6YN5 - chains G and I of the 10 polymer chains in the assembly; structure by electron microscopy, 2.70 A resolution.

# Chain G (and I)
Name: Inducible lysine decarboxylase
Source organism: Escherichia coli (strain K12)
Notes: EC 4.1.1.18; chain I of this document is another copy of the same molecule, construct and numbering; everything in this record applies to it too
Reference sequence: P0A9H3 (LDCI_ECOLI); residue numbers follow UniProt; this construct covers 1-711
Amino-acid sequence (711 residues; each row starts with the number of its first residue):
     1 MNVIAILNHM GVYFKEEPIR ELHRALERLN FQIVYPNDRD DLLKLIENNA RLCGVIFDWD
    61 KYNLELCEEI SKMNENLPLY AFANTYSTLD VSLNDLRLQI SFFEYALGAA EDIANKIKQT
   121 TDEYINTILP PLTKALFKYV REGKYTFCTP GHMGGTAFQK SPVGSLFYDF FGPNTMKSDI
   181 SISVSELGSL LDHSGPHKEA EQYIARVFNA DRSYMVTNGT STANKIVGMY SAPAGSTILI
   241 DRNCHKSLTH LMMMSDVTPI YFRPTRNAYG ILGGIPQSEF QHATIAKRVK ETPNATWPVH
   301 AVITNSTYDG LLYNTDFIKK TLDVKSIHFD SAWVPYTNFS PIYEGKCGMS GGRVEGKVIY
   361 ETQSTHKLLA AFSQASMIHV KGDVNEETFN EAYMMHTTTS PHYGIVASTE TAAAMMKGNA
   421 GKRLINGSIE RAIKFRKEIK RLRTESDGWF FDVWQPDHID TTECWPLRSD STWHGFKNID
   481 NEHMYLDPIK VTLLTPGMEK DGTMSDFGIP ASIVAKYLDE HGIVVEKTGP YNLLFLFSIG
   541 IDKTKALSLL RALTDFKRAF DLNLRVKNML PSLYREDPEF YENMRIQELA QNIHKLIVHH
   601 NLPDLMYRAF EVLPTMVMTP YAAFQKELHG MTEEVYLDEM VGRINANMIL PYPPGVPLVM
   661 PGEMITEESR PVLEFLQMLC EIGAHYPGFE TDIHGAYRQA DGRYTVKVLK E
Modified residues: Lys367 ((2S)-2-amino-6-[[3-hydroxy-2-methyl-5-(phosphonooxymethyl)pyridin-4-yl]methylideneamino]hexanoic acid; LLP)
Reported in the primary citation:
  - mutagenesis - R97E: decreased binding to stacks

# Interface between chain G and chain I
Residue-residue contacts - 49 pairs, chain G then chain I:
  Gln32(G) - Glu21(I)  hydrogen bond
  Val34(G) - Tyr13(I)  hydrophobic
  Val34(G) - Leu107(I)  hydrophobic
  Tyr35(G) - Tyr13(I)
  Asn37(G) - Gly11(I)
  Asn37(G) - Val12(I)
  Asn37(G) - Tyr13(I)  hydrogen bond (side chain-backbone)
  Asp41(G) - Val12(I)
  Asp41(G) - Tyr13(I)  hydrogen bond (side chain-backbone)
  Asp41(G) - Phe14(I)  hydrogen bond (side chain-backbone)
  Lys44(G) - Phe14(I)
  Lys44(G) - Thr85(I)
  Leu45(G) - Phe14(I)  hydrophobic
  Asn48(G) - Phe14(I)
  Asn48(G) - Tyr105(I)
  Asn49(G) - Ala106(I)
  Asn49(G) - Leu107(I)  hydrogen bond (side chain-backbone)
  Lys434(G) - Thr85(I)
  Lys434(G) - Ser87(I)  hydrogen bond (side chain-backbone)
  Glu438(G) - Ser87(I)
  Glu438(G) - Thr88(I)  hydrogen bond
  Arg441(G) - Thr88(I)  hydrogen bond
  Arg441(G) - Leu89(I)  hydrogen bond (side chain-backbone)
  Glu445(G) - Val91(I)
  Ser446(G) - Asn94(I)
  Asp542(G) - Glu104(I)
  Lys543(G) - Ala83(I)
  Lys543(G) - Asn84(I)
  Lys543(G) - Thr85(I)
  Lys543(G) - Glu104(I)  salt bridge
  Thr544(G) - Phe102(I)
  Thr544(G) - Phe103(I)
  Thr544(G) - Glu104(I)
  Leu547(G) - Ala83(I)  hydrophobic
  Leu547(G) - Ser87(I)
  Leu547(G) - Leu89(I)  hydrophobic
  Leu547(G) - Phe102(I)  hydrophobic
  Ser548(G) - Phe102(I)
  Leu550(G) - Leu89(I)  hydrophobic
  Arg551(G) - Leu89(I)
  Arg551(G) - Leu93(I)  hydrogen bond (side chain-backbone)
  Arg551(G) - Leu96(I)  hydrogen bond (side chain-backbone)
  Arg551(G) - Leu98(I)
  Arg551(G) - Ile100(I)
  Thr554(G) - Asn94(I)
  Arg558(G) - Asn94(I)
  Arg558(G) - Asp95(I)
  Arg558(G) - Leu96(I)
  Arg558(G) - Arg97(I)
Interface residues without a listed pair, chain G (27 interface residues in all): Val3, Ile33, Pro36, Leu442
Interface residues without a listed pair, chain I (26 interface residues in all): Tyr86

# In short
The interface between chain G and chain I involves 27 residues on one side and 26 on the other; the contacts
include 11 hydrogen bonds and 1 salt bridge. Polar pairs include Lys543(G)-Glu104(I), Gln32(G)-Glu21(I) and
Asn37(G)-Tyr13(I). The paper reports that R97E of chain G reduces binding to stacks.
Chain G and chain I are both Inducible lysine decarboxylase (Escherichia coli (strain K12)); the structure,
Inducible lysine decarboxylase LdcI decamer, pH 7.0, was determined by electron microscopy together with 6YN6
from the same study.
